PDB entry 4N8V | X-ray diffraction, 2.50 A resolution | chains A and C of the 4 polymer chains in the assembly

== Chain A ==
Name: HLA class I histocompatibility antigen, A-11 alpha chain
Organism: Homo sapiens
UniProt: P13746 (1A11_HUMAN); residues 1-274 here correspond to UniProt positions 25-298 (UniProt number = residue number + 24)
Sequence (274 residues; numbered 1 to 274; the number before each row is that of its first residue):
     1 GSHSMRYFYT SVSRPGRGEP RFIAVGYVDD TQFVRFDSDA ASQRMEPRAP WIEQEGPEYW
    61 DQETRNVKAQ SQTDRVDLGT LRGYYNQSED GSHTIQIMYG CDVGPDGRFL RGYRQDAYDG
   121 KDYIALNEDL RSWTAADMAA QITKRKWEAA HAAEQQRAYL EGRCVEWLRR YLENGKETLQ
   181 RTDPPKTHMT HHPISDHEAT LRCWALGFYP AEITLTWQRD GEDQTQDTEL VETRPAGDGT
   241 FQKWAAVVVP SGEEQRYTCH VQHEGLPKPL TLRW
Disulfide bonds: Cys101-Cys164, Cys203-Cys259

== Chain C ==
Name: peptide from Virion membrane protein A14
UniProt: Q76ZQ3 (A14_VACCW); residues 1-9 here correspond to UniProt positions 61-69 (UniProt number = residue number + 60)
Sequence (9 residues; numbered 1 to 9; the number before each row is that of its first residue):
     1 MLIYSMWGK

== How chain A and chain C interact ==
Residue-residue contacts (44; chain A residue first):
  Met5(A) - Met1(C)
  Tyr7(A) - Met1(C)  hydrogen bond (side chain-backbone)
  Tyr7(A) - Leu2(C)  hydrogen bond (side chain-backbone)
  Tyr9(A) - Leu2(C)
  Met45(A) - Leu2(C)  hydrophobic
  Tyr59(A) - Met1(C)  hydrophobic
  Gln62(A) - Met1(C)
  Glu63(A) - Met1(C)
  Glu63(A) - Leu2(C)  hydrogen bond (side chain-backbone)
  Asn66(A) - Leu2(C)
  Asn66(A) - Tyr4(C)
  Asn66(A) - Met6(C)
  Val67(A) - Leu2(C)  hydrophobic
  Ala69(A) - Met6(C)
  Gln70(A) - Met6(C)
  Thr73(A) - Met6(C)  hydrogen bond
  Asp77(A) - Gly8(C)
  Asp77(A) - Lys9(C)  salt bridge
  Thr80(A) - Lys9(C)
  Tyr84(A) - Lys9(C)  hydrogen bond (side chain-backbone)
  Ile97(A) - Lys9(C)
  Tyr99(A) - Leu2(C)
  Tyr99(A) - Ile3(C)  hydrogen bond (side chain-backbone)
  Arg114(A) - Trp7(C)
  Asp116(A) - Lys9(C)  salt bridge
  Thr143(A) - Lys9(C)  hydrogen bond (side chain-backbone)
  Lys146(A) - Lys9(C)  hydrogen bond (side chain-backbone)
  Trp147(A) - Trp7(C)  hydrogen bond (side chain-backbone)
  Trp147(A) - Gly8(C)  hydrogen bond (side chain-backbone)
  Trp147(A) - Lys9(C)
  Ala150(A) - Trp7(C)
  Ala152(A) - Trp7(C)
  Gln155(A) - Ser5(C)  hydrogen bond
  Gln155(A) - Trp7(C)  hydrogen bond
  Gln156(A) - Ile3(C)
  Gln156(A) - Trp7(C)
  Tyr159(A) - Met1(C)  hydrogen bond (side chain-backbone)
  Tyr159(A) - Leu2(C)
  Tyr159(A) - Ile3(C)  hydrophobic
  Arg163(A) - Met1(C)  hydrogen bond
  Arg163(A) - Leu2(C)  hydrogen bond (side chain-backbone)
  Arg163(A) - Tyr4(C)
  Trp167(A) - Met1(C)  hydrophobic
  Tyr171(A) - Met1(C)  hydrogen bond (side chain-backbone)
Also at the interface, not in a pair above, chain A (33 interface residues in all): Leu81, Ile95, Tyr123

== Summary ==
The interface between chain A and chain C involves 33 residues on one side and 9 on the other, with 16
hydrogen bonds and 2 salt bridges. Among the polar pairs are Asp77(A)-Lys9(C), Asp116(A)-Lys9(C) and
Tyr7(A)-Met1(C).
Chain A is HLA class I histocompatibility antigen, A-11 alpha chain (Homo sapiens) and chain C is peptide from
Virion membrane protein A14; the structure, Crystal structure of killer cell immunoglobulin-like receptor
KIR2DS2 in complex with HLA-A, was determined by X-ray diffraction.
